4Y8S - chains D and E of the 34 polymer chains in the assembly; structure by X-ray diffraction, 2.70 A resolution.

Chain D:
Molecule: Proteasome subunit alpha type-5
Organism: Saccharomyces cerevisiae S288c
Notes: EC 3.4.25.1
UniProt: P32379 (PSA5_YEAST); residues -7 to 252 here correspond to UniProt positions 1-260 (UniProt number = residue number + 8)
Amino-acid sequence (260 residues; numbered -7 to 252; the number before each row is that of its first residue; numbers below 1 keep their minus sign (Met-7 is residue -7)):
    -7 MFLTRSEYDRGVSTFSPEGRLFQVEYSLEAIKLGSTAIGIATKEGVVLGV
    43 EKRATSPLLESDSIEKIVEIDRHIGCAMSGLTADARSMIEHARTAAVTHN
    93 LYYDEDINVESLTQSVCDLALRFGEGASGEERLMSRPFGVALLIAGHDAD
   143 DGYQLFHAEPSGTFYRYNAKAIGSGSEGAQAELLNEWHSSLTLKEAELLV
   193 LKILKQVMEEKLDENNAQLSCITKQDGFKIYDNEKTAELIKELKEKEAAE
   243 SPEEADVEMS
Unresolved in the structure: -7 to 0, 118-124, 243-252

Chain E:
Molecule: Proteasome subunit alpha type-6
Organism: Saccharomyces cerevisiae S288c
Notes: EC 3.4.25.1
UniProt: P40302 (PSA6_YEAST); residues 0-233 here correspond to UniProt positions 1-234 (UniProt number = residue number + 1)
Amino-acid sequence (234 residues; each row starts with the number of its first residue; numbering starts at 0):
     0 MFRNNYDGDTVTFSPTGRLFQVEYALEAIKQGSVTVGLRSNTHAVLVALK
    50 RNADELSSYQKKIIKCDEHMGLSLAGLAPDARVLSNYLRQQCNYSSLVFN
   100 RKLAVERAGHLLCDKAQKNTQSYGGRPYGVGLLIIGYDKSGAHLLEFQPS
   150 GNVTELYGTAIGARSQGAKTYLERTLDTFIKIDGNPDELIKAGVEAISQS
   200 LRDESLTVDNLSIAIVGKDTPFTIYDGEAVAKYI
Unresolved in the structure: 0-2
Curated features (UniProtKB/Swiss-Prot):
  - modified residue: Ser13 (Phosphoserine)
  - cross-link: Lys190 (Glycyl lysine isopeptide (Lys-Gly) (interchain with G-Cter in ubiquitin))

Interface between chain D and chain E:
Residue-residue contacts (43; chain D residue first):
  Ser5(D) with Arg125(E)
  Thr6(D) with Gly7(E); Gln20(E)
  Phe7(D) with Gln20(E), hydrogen bond (backbone-side chain); Tyr23(E); Ala24(E), hydrophobic; Leu76(E), hydrophobic; Arg125(E); Pro126(E); Gly128(E)
  Ser8(D) with Tyr23(E)
  Pro9(D) with Tyr23(E), hydrophobic; Glu26(E)
  Glu10(D) with Glu26(E); Gln30(E)
  Gly11(D) with Tyr23(E); Ala27(E)
  Leu13(D) with Arg125(E)
  Gln106(D) with Arg81(E), hydrogen bond
  Asp110(D) with Arg81(E), salt bridge
  Leu113(D) with Pro78(E), hydrophobic; Arg125(E)
  Ser153(D) with Pro78(E)
  Gly154(D) with Pro78(E)
  Thr155(D) with Gln59(E)
  Tyr157(D) with Arg50(E); Asn51(E); Ala52(E); Ser56(E); Ser57(E); Gln59(E)
  Arg158(D) with Ser56(E); Ser57(E), hydrogen bond (backbone-backbone)
  Tyr159(D) with Ala52(E); Asp53(E); Leu55(E); Ser56(E)
  Asn160(D) with Leu55(E), hydrogen bond (backbone-backbone)
  Ala161(D) with Leu55(E)
  Gln172(D) with Asp53(E), hydrogen bond; Leu55(E)
  Leu175(D) with Leu55(E)
  Leu176(D) with Leu55(E)
Also at the interface, not in a pair above, chain D (27 interface residues in all): Arg2, Gly3, Glu117, Phe156, Trp179
Also at the interface, not in a pair above, chain E (26 interface residues in all): Asp6, Glu54, Asp79, Tyr122, Gly123

Summary:
Chain D and chain E form an interface of 27 and 26 residues respectively, with 5 hydrogen bonds and 1 salt
bridge. Among the polar pairs are Asp110(D)-Arg81(E), Phe7(D)-Gln20(E) and Gln106(D)-Arg81(E).
Here chain D is Proteasome subunit alpha type-5 and chain E is Proteasome subunit alpha type-6, both from
Saccharomyces cerevisiae S288c. Entry 4Y8S (Yeast 20S proteasome beta2-H116D mutant in complex with Ac-LAE-ep)
was determined by X-ray diffraction (same publication as 4Y69, 4Y6A, 4Y6V, 4Y6Z, 4Y70, 4Y74 and 34 further
entries).
